PDB entry 5DKU | X-ray diffraction, 2.90 A resolution | chain A

Chain A:
Protein: Prex DNA polymerase
Organism: Plasmodium falciparum (isolate 3D7)
Notes: EC 2.7.7.7
UniProt: Q8ILY1 (Q8ILY1_PLAF7); residues 1-628 here correspond to UniProt positions 1389-2016 (UniProt number = residue number + 1388)
Sequence (635 residues; each row starts with the number of its first residue):
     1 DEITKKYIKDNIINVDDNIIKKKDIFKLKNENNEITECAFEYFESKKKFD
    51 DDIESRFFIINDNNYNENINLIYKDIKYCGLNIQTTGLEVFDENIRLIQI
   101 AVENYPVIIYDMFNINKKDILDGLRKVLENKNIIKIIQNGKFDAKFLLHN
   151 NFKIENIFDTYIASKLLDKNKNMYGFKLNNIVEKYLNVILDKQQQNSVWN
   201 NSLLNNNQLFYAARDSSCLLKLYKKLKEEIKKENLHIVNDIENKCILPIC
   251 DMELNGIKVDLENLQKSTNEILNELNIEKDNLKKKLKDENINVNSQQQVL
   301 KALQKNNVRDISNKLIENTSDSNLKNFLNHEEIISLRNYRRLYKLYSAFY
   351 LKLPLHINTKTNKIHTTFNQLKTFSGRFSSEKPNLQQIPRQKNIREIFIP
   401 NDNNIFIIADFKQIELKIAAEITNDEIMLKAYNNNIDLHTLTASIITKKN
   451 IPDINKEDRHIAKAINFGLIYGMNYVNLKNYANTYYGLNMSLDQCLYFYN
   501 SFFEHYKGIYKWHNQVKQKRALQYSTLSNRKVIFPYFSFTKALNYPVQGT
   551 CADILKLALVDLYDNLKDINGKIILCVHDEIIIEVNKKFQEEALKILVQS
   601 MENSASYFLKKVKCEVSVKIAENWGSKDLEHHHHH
Not modelled in the structure: 284-332, 627-635
Construct notes: engineered mutation Asn82 (Asp1470 in Q8ILY1), Gln84 (Glu1472 in Q8ILY1); expression tag (629-635)
Bound ions: Mg2+ near Asn82 (its only coordinating residue here)

In short:
Chain A is Prex DNA polymerase (Plasmodium falciparum (isolate 3D7)); the structure, C-terminal His tagged
apPOL exonuclease mutant, was determined by X-ray diffraction together with 5DKT from the same study.
